5VZR - chains H and L; structure by X-ray diffraction, 1.57 A resolution.

Chain H:
Molecule: G4 antibody heavy chain
Organism: Mus musculus
Notes: fragment: Fab fragment; antibody fragment or engineered binder
Chain sequence (233 residues; row label = number of the first residue in the row; note: 11 numbers in that range are skipped by the numbering (no residue carries them; nothing is unmodelled there); a row labelled like 82A-82C holds insertion residues (82A, then the next letters in order)):
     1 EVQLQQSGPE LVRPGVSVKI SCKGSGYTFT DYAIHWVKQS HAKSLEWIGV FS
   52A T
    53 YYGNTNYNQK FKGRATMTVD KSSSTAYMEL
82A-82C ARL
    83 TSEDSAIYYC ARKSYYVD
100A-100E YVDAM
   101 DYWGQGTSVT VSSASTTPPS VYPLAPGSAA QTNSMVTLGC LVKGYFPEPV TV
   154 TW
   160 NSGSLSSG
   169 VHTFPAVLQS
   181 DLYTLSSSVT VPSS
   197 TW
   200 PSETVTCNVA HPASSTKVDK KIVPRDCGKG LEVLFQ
Unresolved in the structure: 129-133, 226-235
Modified positions: Glu1 (pyroglutamic acid; PCA)
Disulfide bonds: Cys22-Cys92, Cys140-Cys206

Chain L:
Molecule: G4 antibody light chain
Organism: Mus musculus
Notes: fragment: Fab fragment; antibody fragment or engineered binder
Chain sequence (218 residues; row label = number of the first residue in the row; a row labelled like 27A-27D holds insertion residues (27A, then the next letters in order)):
     1 DIVLTQSPAS LAVSLGQRAT ISCRASE
27A-27D SVDN
    28 YGISFMNWFQ QKPGQPPKLL ISATSNQGSG VPARFIGSGS GTDFSLNIHP VEEDDTAMYF
    88 CQQSKEVPRT FGGGTKLEIK RTDAAPTVSI FPPSSEQLTS GGASVVCFLN NFYPKDINVK
   148 WKIDGSERQN GVLNSWTDQD SKDSTYSMSS TLTLTKDEYE RHNSYTCEAT HKTSTSPIVK
   208 SFNRNEC
Unresolved in the structure: 52-59, 214
Disulfide bonds: Cys23-Cys88, Cys134-Cys194

Chain H / chain L interface:
Contacting residue pairs - 72 pairs, chain H then chain L:
  Gln39(H) - Gln38(L)  hydrogen bond
  Ala42(H) - Phe87(L)
  Lys43(H) - Met85(L)
  Lys43(H) - Gly100(L)  hydrogen bond (side chain-backbone)
  Lys43(H) - Gly101(L)  hydrogen bond (side chain-backbone)
  Leu45(H) - Pro44(L)  hydrophobic
  Leu45(H) - Phe87(L)  hydrophobic
  Leu45(H) - Phe98(L)
  Trp47(H) - Val94(L)  hydrophobic
  Trp47(H) - Pro95(L)  hydrophobic
  Trp47(H) - Arg96(L)
  Asn58(H) - Val94(L)
  Asn60(H) - Pro95(L)
  Gln61(H) - Asp1(L)
  Lys62(H) - Asp1(L)
  Tyr91(H) - Gln38(L)  hydrogen bond
  Tyr91(H) - Gln42(L)
  Tyr91(H) - Pro43(L)  hydrophobic
  Tyr91(H) - Pro44(L)
  Tyr98(H) - Leu46(L)  hydrophobic
  Val99(H) - Ser49(L)
  Val99(H) - Ala50(L)  hydrophobic
  Tyr100A(H) - Phe32(L)
  Val100B(H) - Ile30(L)  hydrophobic
  Val100B(H) - Asn34(L)
  Val100B(H) - Ser49(L)
  Asp100C(H) - Asn34(L)  hydrogen bond (backbone-side chain)
  Asp100C(H) - Ser91(L)  hydrogen bond (backbone-side chain)
  Asp100C(H) - Arg96(L)  salt bridge
  Ala100D(H) - Asn34(L)
  Met100E(H) - Phe36(L)
  Met100E(H) - Leu46(L)
  Met100E(H) - Phe98(L)  hydrophobic
  Trp103(H) - Phe36(L)
  Trp103(H) - Pro43(L)  hydrophobic
  Trp103(H) - Pro44(L)
  Gly104(H) - Pro43(L)
  Tyr122(H) - Ser121(L)
  Tyr122(H) - Glu123(L)
  Tyr122(H) - Gln124(L)
  Tyr122(H) - Ser127(L)
  Pro123(H) - Ser121(L)
  Pro123(H) - Glu123(L)
  Leu124(H) - Phe118(L)
  Ala125(H) - Phe118(L)
  Pro126(H) - Phe118(L)
  Thr137(H) - Ser116(L)
  Thr137(H) - Phe118(L)
  Leu141(H) - Ser131(L)
  Lys143(H) - Gln124(L)
  Lys143(H) - Ser131(L)
  His170(H) - Asn137(L)
  His170(H) - Asn138(L)  hydrogen bond
  His170(H) - Ser174(L)  hydrogen bond
  Phe172(H) - Phe135(L)  hydrophobic
  Phe172(H) - Asn137(L)
  Phe172(H) - Ser162(L)
  Phe172(H) - Thr164(L)
  Phe172(H) - Ser174(L)
  Phe172(H) - Met175(L)
  Phe172(H) - Ser176(L)
  Pro173(H) - Ser162(L)  hydrogen bond (backbone-side chain)
  Pro173(H) - Trp163(L)
  Val175(H) - Asn161(L)
  Gln177(H) - Leu160(L)
  Ser186(H) - Phe135(L)
  Ser186(H) - Ser176(L)  hydrogen bond
  Ser187(H) - Phe135(L)
  Ser188(H) - Phe135(L)
  Ser188(H) - Asn137(L)  hydrogen bond
  Lys219(H) - Glu123(L)  salt bridge
  Arg224(H) - Pro119(L)
Also at the interface, not in a pair above, chain H (44 interface residues in all): Val37, Ser44, Glu46, Asp101, Leu138, Gly139, Thr171
Also at the interface, not in a pair above, chain L (44 interface residues in all): Ser31, Gln89, Val133, Thr180

In short:
Chain H and chain L each contribute 44 residues to their interface; the contacts include 11 hydrogen bonds and
2 salt bridges. Among the polar pairs are Asp100C(H)-Arg96(L), Lys219(H)-Glu123(L) and Gln39(H)-Gln38(L).
Chain H is G4 antibody heavy chain and chain L is G4 antibody light chain, both from Mus musculus; the
structure, Crystal Structure of MERS-CoV neutralizing antibody G4 Fab, was determined by X-ray diffraction,
deposited together with 5W9H, 5W9I, 5W9J, 5W9K, 5W9L, 5W9M and 3 further entries.
